6XTL - chains A and C; structure by X-ray diffraction, 1.80 A resolution.

Chain A:
Name: Formylglycine-generating enzyme
Organism: Thermomonospora curvata (strain ATCC 19995 / DSM 43183 / JCM 3096 / NBRC 15933 / NCIMB 10081 / Henssen B9)
Notes: EC 1.8.3.7
UniProt: D1A7C3 (FGE_THECD); residues 1-302 here = UniProt positions 1-302
Amino-acid sequence (303 residues; numbered 0 to 302; the number before each row is that of its first residue; numbering starts at 0):
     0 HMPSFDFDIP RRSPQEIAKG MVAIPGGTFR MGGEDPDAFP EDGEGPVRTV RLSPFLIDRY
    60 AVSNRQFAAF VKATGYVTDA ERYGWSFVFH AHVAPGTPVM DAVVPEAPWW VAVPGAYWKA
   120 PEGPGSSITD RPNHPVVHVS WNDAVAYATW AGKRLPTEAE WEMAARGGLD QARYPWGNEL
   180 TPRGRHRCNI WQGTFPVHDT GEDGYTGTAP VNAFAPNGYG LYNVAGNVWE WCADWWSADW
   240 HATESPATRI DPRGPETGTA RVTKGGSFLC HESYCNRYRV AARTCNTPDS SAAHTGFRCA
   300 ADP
Construct notes: expression tag (0)
Metal / ion sites: Ca2+ site 1: Asn188, Ile189, Asp202, Tyr204; Ca2+ site 2: Asn222, Val223, Gly225, Val227; silver ion: Cys269, Cys274 (shared with Cys7(C) of chain C)
Ligand contacts: isatoic anhydride (SOA): Phe38, Ser272, Tyr273
Curated features (UniProtKB/Swiss-Prot):
  - binding site (Ca(2+)): Asn188, Ile189, Asp202, Tyr204, Asn222, Val223, Gly225, Val227
  - binding site (Cu(+)): Cys269, Cys274
  - mutagenesis: Cys187 (C187A: In 4C; increased formylglycine-generating enzyme activity; when associated with A-231; A-284 and A-298), Cys231 (C231A: In 4C; increased formylglycine-generating enzyme activity; when associated with A-187; A-284 and A-298), Cys269 (C269S: Abolished formylglycine-generating enzyme activity and ability to bind Cu(+)), Cys274 (C274S: Abolished formylglycine-generating enzyme activity and ability to bind Cu(+)), Cys284 (C284A: In 4C; increased formylglycine-generating enzyme activity; when associated with A-187; A-231 and A-298), Cys298 (C298A: In 4C; increased formylglycine-generating enzyme activity; when associated with A-187; A-231 and A-284)

Chain C:
Name: Abz-ALA-THR-THR-PRO-LEU-CYS-GLY-PRO-SER-ARG-ALA-SER-ILE-LEU-SER-GLY
Organism: Thermomonospora curvata DSM 43183
Amino-acid sequence (16 residues; row label = number of the first residue in the row):
     2 ATTPLCGPSR ASILSG
Not modelled in the structure: 16-17
Glycans and other covalent adducts: isatoic anhydride (SOA) linked to Ala2
Metal / ion sites: silver ion: Cys7 (shared with Cys269(A), Cys274(A) of chain A)

Chain A / chain C interface:
Contacting residue pairs (39; chain A residue first):
  Phe38(A) - Pro5(C)  hydrophobic
  Glu40(A) - Thr4(C)  hydrogen bond
  Ala79(A) - Arg11(C)
  Tyr82(A) - Arg11(C)
  Trp84(A) - Arg11(C)  hydrogen bond (backbone-side chain)
  Trp84(A) - Ile14(C)  hydrophobic
  Phe86(A) - Pro9(C)
  Phe86(A) - Ser10(C)
  Phe86(A) - Ile14(C)  hydrophobic
  Ala101(A) - Ile14(C)  hydrophobic
  Val102(A) - Ile14(C)
  Val103(A) - Leu6(C)  hydrophobic
  Val103(A) - Ser13(C)
  Val103(A) - Ile14(C)  hydrophobic
  Pro104(A) - Leu6(C)
  Pro104(A) - Ser13(C)
  Glu105(A) - Thr3(C)
  Ala106(A) - Leu6(C)  hydrophobic
  Trp109(A) - Pro9(C)
  Trp228(A) - Cys7(C)
  Tyr273(A) - Pro5(C)
  Tyr273(A) - Leu6(C)  hydrogen bond (side chain-backbone)
  Cys274(A) - Cys7(C)  hydrophobic
  Arg276(A) - Thr4(C)
  Arg276(A) - Pro5(C)  hydrogen bond (side chain-backbone)
  Arg276(A) - Cys7(C)  hydrogen bond
  Cys284(A) - Gly8(C)
  Asn285(A) - Gly8(C)
  Asn285(A) - Pro9(C)  hydrogen bond (side chain-backbone)
  Asn285(A) - Ser10(C)
  Thr286(A) - Ser10(C)
  Asp288(A) - Arg11(C)  hydrogen bond (backbone-side chain)
  Ser289(A) - Pro9(C)
  Ser289(A) - Ser10(C)
  Ser289(A) - Arg11(C)  hydrogen bond (side chain-backbone)
  Ser290(A) - Arg11(C)  hydrogen bond
  Ala291(A) - Pro9(C)  hydrophobic
  His293(A) - Cys7(C)  hydrogen bond (side chain-backbone)
  His293(A) - Pro9(C)
Also at the interface, not in a pair above, chain A (31 interface residues in all): Asp41, Asp78, Ser85, Met99, Trp108, Thr283

Summary:
31 residues of chain A and 11 residues of chain C are in contact, with 10 hydrogen bonds. Polar contacts
include Glu40(A)-Thr4(C), Trp84(A)-Arg11(C) and Tyr273(A)-Leu6(C). Bound to chain A: isatoic anhydride.
Covalently linked isatoic anhydride: at Ala2(C).
Chain A is Formylglycine-generating enzyme (Thermomonospora curvata (strain ATCC 19995 / DSM 43183 / JCM 3096
/ NBRC 15933 / NCIMB 10081 / Henssen B9)) and chain C is
Abz-ALA-THR-THR-PRO-LEU-CYS-GLY-PRO-SER-ARG-ALA-SER-ILE-LEU-SER-GLY (Thermomonospora curvata DSM 43183); the
structure, Crystal structure reveals non-coordinative binding of O2 to the copper center of the
formylglycine-generating enzyme - ..., was determined by X-ray diffraction, deposited together with 6XTM,
6XTN, 6XTO, 6XTP, 6XTQ, 6XTR and 6XTS.
